PDB entry 9JEU | X-ray diffraction, 1.19 A resolution | chains A and B

Chain A (and B):
Protein: Cupin type-2 domain-containing protein
From: Thermotoga maritima
Notes: chain B of this document is another copy of the same molecule, construct and numbering; everything in this record applies to it too
UniProtKB: Q9X1H0 (Q9X1H0_THEMA); numbering as in UniProt (aligned over 1-114)
Amino-acid sequence (118 residues; each row starts with the number of its first residue; numbers below 1 keep their minus sign (Gly-3 is residue -3)):
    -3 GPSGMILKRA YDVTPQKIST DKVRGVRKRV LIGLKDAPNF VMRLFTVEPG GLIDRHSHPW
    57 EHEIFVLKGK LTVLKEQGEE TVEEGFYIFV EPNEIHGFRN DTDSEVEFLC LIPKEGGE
Modified residues: Cys106 (3-sulfinoalanine; CSD)
Differences from the reference sequence: expression tag (-3 to 0)
Bound ions: Fe ion: His52, His54, His58, His92

Interface between chain A and chain B:
Pairs across the interface (98; chain A residue first):
  Pro-2(A) - Glu87(B)
  Ser-1(A) - Glu87(B)
  Ser-1(A) - Glu90(B)
  Gly0(A) - Glu87(B)  hydrogen bond (backbone-backbone)
  Gly0(A) - Glu90(B)  hydrogen bond (backbone-side chain)
  Met1(A) - Val69(B)  hydrophobic
  Met1(A) - Lys71(B)
  Met1(A) - Ile84(B)  hydrophobic
  Met1(A) - Phe85(B)
  Met1(A) - Val86(B)  hydrophobic
  Met1(A) - Glu90(B)
  Met1(A) - Ile91(B)
  Met1(A) - His92(B)
  Ile2(A) - Tyr83(B)
  Ile2(A) - Ile84(B)
  Ile2(A) - Phe85(B)  hydrogen bond (backbone-backbone)
  Leu3(A) - Val69(B)  hydrophobic
  Leu3(A) - Lys71(B)
  Leu3(A) - Glu76(B)
  Leu3(A) - Val78(B)  hydrophobic
  Leu3(A) - Phe82(B)
  Leu3(A) - Tyr83(B)
  Lys4(A) - Phe82(B)
  Lys4(A) - Tyr83(B)  hydrogen bond (backbone-backbone)
  Arg5(A) - Gly81(B)
  Arg5(A) - Phe82(B)
  Ala6(A) - Phe61(B)  hydrophobic
  Ala6(A) - Gly81(B)  hydrogen bond (backbone-backbone)
  Leu27(A) - Tyr83(B)  hydrogen bond (backbone-side chain)
  Ile28(A) - Glu59(B)
  Ile28(A) - Tyr83(B)  hydrophobic
  Ile28(A) - Ile84(B)
  Ile28(A) - Phe85(B)  hydrophobic
  Asp32(A) - Phe85(B)
  Pro34(A) - Glu57(B)
  Pro34(A) - Phe85(B)
  Asn35(A) - Glu57(B)  hydrogen bond
  Asn35(A) - Pro109(B)
  Phe36(A) - Phe36(B)  hydrophobic
  Phe36(A) - Glu57(B)
  Phe36(A) - Glu59(B)
  Phe36(A) - Leu107(B)
  Phe36(A) - Ile108(B)
  Phe36(A) - Pro109(B)
  Val37(A) - Glu59(B)
  Met38(A) - Glu59(B)
  Met38(A) - Ile60(B)
  Glu57(A) - Pro34(B)
  Glu57(A) - Asn35(B)  hydrogen bond
  Glu57(A) - Phe36(B)
  Glu59(A) - Ile28(B)
  Glu59(A) - Ala33(B)
  Glu59(A) - Phe36(B)
  Glu59(A) - Val37(B)
  Glu59(A) - Met38(B)
  Glu59(A) - Leu107(B)
  Ile60(A) - Met38(B)
  Phe61(A) - Ala6(B)  hydrophobic
  Phe61(A) - Leu27(B)  hydrophobic
  Phe61(A) - Leu40(B)  hydrophobic
  Phe61(A) - Leu63(B)  hydrophobic
  Phe61(A) - Leu105(B)  hydrophobic
  Leu63(A) - Phe61(B)  hydrophobic
  Leu63(A) - Leu63(B)  hydrophobic
  Val69(A) - Met1(B)  hydrophobic
  Val69(A) - Leu3(B)  hydrophobic
  Glu76(A) - Leu3(B)
  Val78(A) - Leu3(B)  hydrophobic
  Glu79(A) - Arg5(B)  salt bridge
  Gly81(A) - Arg5(B)
  Gly81(A) - Ala6(B)  hydrogen bond (backbone-backbone)
  Phe82(A) - Lys4(B)
  Phe82(A) - Arg5(B)
  Tyr83(A) - Ile2(B)
  Tyr83(A) - Leu3(B)
  Tyr83(A) - Lys4(B)  hydrogen bond (backbone-backbone)
  Tyr83(A) - Ala6(B)  hydrophobic
  Tyr83(A) - Val9(B)
  Tyr83(A) - Leu27(B)  hydrogen bond (side chain-backbone)
  Tyr83(A) - Ile28(B)  hydrophobic
  Ile84(A) - Ile2(B)
  Ile84(A) - Ile28(B)
  Phe85(A) - Met1(B)
  Phe85(A) - Ile2(B)  hydrogen bond (backbone-backbone)
  Phe85(A) - Ile28(B)  hydrophobic
  Phe85(A) - Asp32(B)
  Phe85(A) - Pro34(B)
  Glu90(A) - Met1(B)  hydrogen bond (side chain-backbone)
  Ile91(A) - Met1(B)
  His92(A) - Met1(B)
  Leu105(A) - Phe61(B)  hydrophobic
  Leu105(A) - Leu105(B)  hydrophobic
  Leu107(A) - Phe36(B)
  Leu107(A) - Glu59(B)
  Leu107(A) - Leu107(B)  hydrophobic
  Ile108(A) - Phe36(B)
  Pro109(A) - Asn35(B)
  Pro109(A) - Phe36(B)
Interface residues without a listed pair, chain A (46 interface residues in all): Ala33, Leu40, Leu70, Lys71, Glu80, Val86, Glu87, Pro88
Interface residues without a listed pair, chain B (42 interface residues in all): Leu70, Pro88

In short:
Chain A and chain B form an interface of 46 and 42 residues respectively, with 13 hydrogen bonds and 1 salt
bridge. Polar contacts include Glu79(A)-Arg5(B), Gly0(A)-Glu90(B) and Leu27(A)-Tyr83(B). The Fe ion site is
built by His52(A), His54(A), His58(A) and His92(A).
Both chains are Cupin type-2 domain-containing protein (Thermotoga maritima). Entry 9JEU (Crystal structure of
a cupin protein (tm1459) in iron (Fe) substituted form) was determined by X-ray diffraction, deposited
together with 9JET, 9JEV and 9JEW.
